9KPD - chains A and R of the 5 polymer chains in the assembly; structure by electron microscopy, 2.84 A resolution.

# Chain A
Name: Guanine nucleotide-binding protein G(s) subunit alpha isoforms short, Guanine nucleotide-binding protein G(t) subunit alpha-3
Organism: Homo sapiens
Notes: EC 3.6.5.-; fragment: Gs-Gt chimeric
UniProt: P63092 (GNAS2_HUMAN); residues 6-64 carry their UniProt numbers (59 of 234 residues fall inside the UniProt entry; the rest is not from it)
Amino-acid sequence (264 residues; numbered -10 to 249 plus 6 insertion-coded residues; 2 numbers in that range are skipped by the numbering (no residue carries them; nothing is unmodelled there); the number before each row is that of its first residue; a row labelled like 67A-67F holds insertion residues (67A, then the next letters in order); numbers below 1 keep their minus sign (Met-10 is residue -10)):
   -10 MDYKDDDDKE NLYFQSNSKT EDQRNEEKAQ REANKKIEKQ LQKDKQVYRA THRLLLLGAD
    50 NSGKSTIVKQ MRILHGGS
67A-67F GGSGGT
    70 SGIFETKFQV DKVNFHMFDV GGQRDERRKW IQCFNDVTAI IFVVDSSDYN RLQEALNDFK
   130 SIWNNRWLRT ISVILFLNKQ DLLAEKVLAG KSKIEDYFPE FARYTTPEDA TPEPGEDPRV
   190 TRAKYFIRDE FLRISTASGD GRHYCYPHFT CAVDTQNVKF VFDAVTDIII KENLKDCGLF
Not modelled in the structure: -10 to 8, 67A-67F
Sequence notes: initiating methionine (-10); expression tag (-9 to 5); conflict Asp49 (Gly in P63092), Asn50 (Glu in P63092); linker (65-67, 67A-67E)

# Chain R
Name: Fusion protein 1, exo-alpha-sialidase, Taste receptor type 2 member 16, Fusion protein 2
Organism: Homo sapiens
Notes: EC 3.2.1.18
UniProt: chimeric construct of A0A4J1WX37, Q9NYV7: residues -478 to -4 from A0A4J1WX37 (A0A4J1WX37_STREE) positions 303-777 (UniProt number = residue number + 781); residues 2-291 from Q9NYV7 positions 2-291 (same numbers)
Amino-acid sequence (1011 residues; each row starts with the number of its first residue; numbers below 1 keep their minus sign (Met-537 is residue -537)):
  -537 MKTIIALSYI FCLVFADYKD DDDAHHHHHH HHHHENLYFQ SAHHHHHHSS GLEVLFQGPP
  -477 EGAALTEKTD IFESGRNGNP NKDGIKSYRI PALLKTDKGT LIAGADERRL HSSDWGDIGM
  -417 VIRRSEDNGK TWGDRVTITN LRDNPKASDP SIGSPVNIDM VLVQDPETKR IFSIYDMFPE
  -357 GKGIFGMSSQ KEEAYKKIDG KTYQILYREG EKGAYTIREN GTVYTPDGKA TDYRVVVDPV
  -297 KPAYSDKGDL YKGDQLLGNI YFTTNKTSPF RIAKDSYLWM SYSDDDGKTW SAPQDITPMV
  -237 KADWMKFLGV GPGTGIVLRN GPHKGRILIP VYTTNNVSHL DGSQSSRVIY SDDHGKTWHA
  -177 GEAVNDNRQV DGQKIHSSTM NNRRAQNTES TVVQLNNGDV KLFMRGLTGD LQVATSKDGG
  -117 VTWEKDIKRY PQVKDVYVQM SAIHTMHEGK EYIILSNAGG PKRENGMVHL ARVEENGELT
   -57 WLKHNPIQKG EFAYNSLQEL GNGEYGILYE HTEKGQNAYT LSFRKFNWEF LSKNGSGSGI
     3 PIQLTVFFMI IYVLESLTII VQSSLIVAVL GREWLQVRRL MPVDMILISL GISRFCLQWA
    63 SMLNNFCSYF NLNYVLCNLT ITWEFFNILT FWLNSLLTVF YCIKVSSFTH HIFLWLRWRI
   123 LRLFPWILLG CLMITCVTII PSAIGNYIQI QLLTMEHLPR NSTVTDKLEN FHQYQFQAHT
   183 VALVIPFILF LASTIFLMAS LTKQIQHHST GHCNPSMKAR FTALRSLAVL FIVFTSYFLT
   243 ILITIIGTLF DKRCWLWVWE AFVYAFILMH STSLMLSSPT LKRILKGKCG SGSGGSGSGG
   303 SGSGGSGSGS SGGVFTLEDF VGDWEQTAAY NLDQVLEQGG VSSLLQNLAV SVTPIQRIVR
   363 SGENALKIDI HVIIPYEGLS ADQMAQIEEV FKVVYPVDDH HFKVILPYGT LVIDGVTPNM
   423 LNYFGRPYEG IAVFDGKKIT VTGTLWNGNK IIDERLITPD GSMLFRVTIN S
Not modelled in the structure: -537 to 1, 157-170, 286-473
Sequence notes: linker (-3 to 1); conflict Cys133 (Ser in Q9NYV7)
Swiss-Prot annotation at these positions:
  - glycosylation (N-linked (GlcNAc...) asparagine): Asn80, Asn163
Disulfides: Cys69-Cys79
Residues lining bound ligands: Salicin (SA0; 2-(hydroxymethyl)phenyl beta-D-glucopyranoside): Ser63, Asn66, Asn67, Thr82, Trp85, Glu86, His181, Ile243, Thr246, Ile247, Lys254, Glu262, Val265, Tyr266

# Interface between chain A and chain R
Pairs across the interface - 30 pairs, chain A then chain R:
  Gln31(A) with Trp120(R); Arg124(R)
  Lys34(A) with Trp120(R)
  Gln35(A) with Trp120(R)
  Asp232(A) with His210(R)
  Thr235(A) with His210(R), hydrogen bond
  Asp236(A) with His210(R); Cys215(R); Ser218(R), hydrogen bond; Arg222(R), salt bridge
  Ile239(A) with Val107(R), hydrophobic; Gln206(R); Arg222(R)
  Lys240(A) with Pro217(R); Ser218(R)
  Asn242(A) with Lys106(R), hydrogen bond (side chain-backbone); Val107(R)
  Leu243(A) with Val107(R), hydrophobic; Ala221(R)
  Asp245(A) with Met43(R); Val45(R); Lys106(R), salt bridge
  Cys246(A) with Val45(R); Lys106(R)
  Leu248(A) with Tyr103(R), hydrophobic; Ala221(R); Ala225(R), hydrophobic; Ser228(R)
  Phe249(A) with Ala221(R), hydrophobic; Thr224(R)
Interface residues without a listed pair, chain A (17 interface residues in all): Thr180, Tyr213, Gly247
Interface residues without a listed pair, chain R (19 interface residues in all): His214, Ser279

# Overview
Chain A and chain R form an interface of 17 and 19 residues respectively; the contacts include 3 hydrogen
bonds and 2 salt bridges. Among the polar pairs are Asp236(A)-Arg222(R), Asp245(A)-Lys106(R) and
Thr235(A)-His210(R). Chain R binds Salicin.
Chain A is Guanine nucleotide-binding protein G(s) subunit alpha isoforms short, Guanine nucleotide-binding
protein G(t) subunit alpha-3 and chain R is Fusion protein 1, exo-alpha-sialidase, Taste receptor type 2
member 16, Fusion protein 2, both from Homo sapiens; the structure, Cryo-EM structure of GPCR16-miniGs
complex, was determined by electron microscopy (same publication as 9K6L, 9KPE and 9KPF).
